PDB entry 7V8G | X-ray diffraction, 2.75 A resolution | chains A and C

== Chain A ==
Name: RING-type E3 ubiquitin transferase
Source organism: Shigella flexneri serotype 5a (strain M90T)
Notes: EC 2.3.2.27
Reference sequence: Q9AFJ5 (Q9AFJ5_SHIFM); residues 38-273 here correspond to UniProt positions 45-280 (UniProt number = residue number + 7)
Chain sequence (240 residues; each row starts with the number of its first residue):
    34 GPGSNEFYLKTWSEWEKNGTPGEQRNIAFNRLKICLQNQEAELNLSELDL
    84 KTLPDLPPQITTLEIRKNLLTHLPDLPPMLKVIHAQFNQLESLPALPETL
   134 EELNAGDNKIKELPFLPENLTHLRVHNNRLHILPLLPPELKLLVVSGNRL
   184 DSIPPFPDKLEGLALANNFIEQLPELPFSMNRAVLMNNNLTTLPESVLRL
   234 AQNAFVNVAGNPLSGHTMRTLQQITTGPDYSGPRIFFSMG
Disordered / not traced: 34-37, 273
Sequence notes: expression tag (34-37)
Reported in the primary citation:
  - mutagenesis - R157A: abolished catalytic activity with E3 ubiquitin-protein ligase RNF31 (chain C)
  - mutagenesis - R157A: abolished signaling in response to p65 nuclear translocation
  - specificity-determining residues: Arg157, Phe238 (by similarity / conservation)
  - mutagenesis - R215E, F238E/N240D: abolished catalytic activity on HOIL-1L

== Chain C ==
Name: E3 ubiquitin-protein ligase RNF31
Source organism: Homo sapiens
Notes: EC 2.3.2.31
Reference sequence: Q96EP0 (RNF31_HUMAN); residues 697-793 here = UniProt positions 697-793
Chain sequence (103 residues; row label = number of the first residue in the row):
   691 GPGSEFQECAVCGWALPHNRMQALTSCECTICPDCFRQHFTIALKEKHIT
   741 DMVCPACGRPDLTDDTQLLSYFSTLDIQLRESLEPDAYALFHKKLTEGVL
   791 MRD
Disordered / not traced: 691-694, 788-793
Sequence notes: expression tag (691-696)
Metal / ion sites: Zn2+ site 1: Cys699, Cys702, Cys722, Cys725; Zn2+ site 2: Cys717, Cys719, Cys744, Cys747
UniProt features mapped onto this chain:
  - zinc finger: Cys699 to Arg749 (RING-type 1), Ala779 (IBR-type)
  - binding site (Zn(2+)): Cys699, Cys702, Cys717, Cys719, Cys722, Cys725, Cys744, Cys747
  - cross-link ((Microbial infection) Glycyl lysine isopeptide (Lys-Gly)): Lys735 (interchain with G-Cter in ubiquitin), Lys783 (interchain with G-Cter in ubiquitin)
  - mutagenesis: Cys699 (C699S: Abolishes polyubiquitination activity of LUBAC; when associated with S-702), Cys702 (C702S: Abolishes polyubiquitination activity of LUBAC; when associated with S-699), Lys735 (K735R: Reduced ubiquitination; when associated with R-783 and R-875), Lys783 (K783R: Reduced ubiquitination; when associated with R-735 and R-875)

== How chain A and chain C interact ==
Residue-residue contacts (25; chain A residue first):
  Glu97(A) - Trp704(C)  hydrogen bond
  Arg99(A) - Trp704(C)
  Arg99(A) - Asp724(C)  salt bridge
  Lys100(A) - Asp724(C)  salt bridge
  His117(A) - Gly703(C)
  His117(A) - Trp704(C)
  Gln119(A) - Cys702(C)  hydrogen bond (side chain-backbone)
  Gln119(A) - Trp704(C)
  Phe120(A) - Asp724(C)
  Asn137(A) - Cys702(C)
  Asn137(A) - Gly703(C)
  Asp140(A) - Gln728(C)  hydrogen bond
  Arg157(A) - Val701(C)
  Arg157(A) - Cys702(C)
  Arg157(A) - Gly703(C)
  His159(A) - Val701(C)
  Asn160(A) - Gln728(C)  hydrogen bond
  Val177(A) - Val701(C)
  Val217(A) - Ala746(C)
  Val217(A) - Cys747(C)  hydrophobic
  Met219(A) - Gly748(C)
  Phe238(A) - Cys747(C)
  Phe238(A) - Arg749(C)
  Asn240(A) - Cys747(C)  hydrogen bond (side chain-backbone)
  Asn240(A) - Gly748(C)
Interface residues without a listed pair, chain C (14 interface residues in all): Cys699, Ala700, Cys722, Cys725
From the paper, about this interface:
  - residue pairs: Glu97(A)-Trp704(C) (hydrogen bond), Arg99(A)-Asp724(C) (salt bridge), Arg99(A)-Trp704(C) (cation-pi contact), Lys100(A)-Asp724(C) (salt bridge), Asp140(A)-Gln728(C) (hydrogen bond)
  - interface residues, chain A: Gln119(A), Arg157(A), Asn240(A)
  - hot spots on chain A (mutagenesis) - R99A, K100A, Q119A, R157A, N240A: decreased binding to E3 ubiquitin-protein ligase RNF31 (chain C)
  - interface residues, chain C: Cys699(C), Cys702(C), Gly703(C), Cys747(C)
  - hot spots on chain C (mutagenesis) - W704A, D724A, Q728A: decreased binding to RING-type E3 ubiquitin transferase (chain A)

== In short ==
16 residues of chain A and 14 residues of chain C are in contact; the contacts include 5 hydrogen bonds and 2
salt bridges. Polar pairs include Arg99(A)-Asp724(C), Lys100(A)-Asp724(C) and Glu97(A)-Trp704(C). The authors
report hydrogen bonds between Glu97(A) and Trp704(C) and Asp140(A) and Gln728(C); salt bridges between
Arg99(A) and Asp724(C) and Lys100(A) and Asp724(C); a cation-pi contact between Arg99(A) and Trp704(C). From
the paper: R99A, K100A and Q119A of chain A, among others, reduce binding to E3 ubiquitin-protein ligase RNF31
(chain C); interface residues Gln119(A), Arg157(A) and Cys699(C) among others; 10 substitutions were tested in
all.
Chain A is RING-type E3 ubiquitin transferase (Shigella flexneri serotype 5a (strain M90T)) and chain C is E3
ubiquitin-protein ligase RNF31 (Homo sapiens); the structure, Crystal structure of HOIP RING1 domain bound to
IpaH1.4 LRR domain, was determined by X-ray diffraction (same publication as 7V8E, 7V8F and 7V8H).
